5O85 - chains A and B; structure by X-ray diffraction, 3.40 A resolution.

Chain A:
Name: General transcription factor IIH subunit 3
From: Homo sapiens
UniProt: Q13889 (TF2H3_HUMAN); numbering as in UniProt (aligned over 1-308)
Amino-acid sequence (308 residues; numbered 1 to 308; the number before each row is that of its first residue):
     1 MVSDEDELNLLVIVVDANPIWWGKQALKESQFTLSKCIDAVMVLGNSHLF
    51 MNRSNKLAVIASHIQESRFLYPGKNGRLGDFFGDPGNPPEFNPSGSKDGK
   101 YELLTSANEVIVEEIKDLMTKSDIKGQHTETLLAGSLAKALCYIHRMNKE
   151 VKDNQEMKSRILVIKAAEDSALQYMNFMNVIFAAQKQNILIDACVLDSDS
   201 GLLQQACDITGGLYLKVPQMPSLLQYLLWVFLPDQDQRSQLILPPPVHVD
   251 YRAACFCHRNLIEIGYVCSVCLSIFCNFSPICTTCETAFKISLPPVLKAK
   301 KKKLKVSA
Not modelled in the structure: 1-7, 73-104, 152-155, 234-308
UniProt features mapped onto this chain:
  - zinc finger: Cys268 to Cys285 (C4-type)

Chain B:
Name: General transcription factor IIH subunit 2
From: Homo sapiens
UniProt: Q13888 (TF2H2_HUMAN); residue numbers follow UniProt; this construct covers 1-395
Amino-acid sequence (395 residues; each row starts with the number of its first residue):
     1 MDEEPERTKRWEGGYERTWEILKEDESGSLKATIEDILFKAKRKRVFEHH
    51 GQVRLGMMRHLYVVVDGSRTMEDQDLKPNRLTCTLKLLEYFVEEYFDQNP
   101 ISQIGIIVTKSKRAEKLTELSGNPRKHITSLKKAVDMTCHGEPSLYNSLS
   151 IAMQTLKHMPGHTSREVLIIFSSLTTCDPSNIYDLIKTLKAAKIRVSVIG
   201 LSAEVRVCTVLARETGGTYHVILDESHYKELLTHHVSPPPASSSSECSLI
   251 RMGFPQHTIASLSDQDAKPSFSMAHLDGNTEPGLTLGGYFCPQCRAKYCE
   301 LPVECKICGLTLVSAPHLARSYHHLFPLDAFQEIPLEEYNGERFCYGCQG
   351 ELKDQHVYVCAVCQNVFCVDCDVFVHDSLHSCPGCIHKIPAPSGV
Not modelled in the structure: 1-327, 339-342, 352-358, 388-395
Sequence notes: engineered mutation Ser381 (Cys in Q13888)
Bound ions: Zn2+ site 1: Cys345, Cys348, Cys368, Cys371; Zn2+ site 2: Cys360, Cys363, Cys382, Cys385
UniProt features mapped onto this chain:
  - zinc finger: Cys291 to Cys308 (C4-type)
  - modified residue: Tyr95 (Phosphotyrosine)
  - mutagenesis: Cys291 (C291A: Reconstituted TFIIH complex lacks p62 and has no transcriptional activity), Cys308 (C308A: Reconstituted TFIIH complex lacks p62 and has no transcriptional activity), Cys345 (C345A: No effect on the transcriptional activity of the reconstituted TFIIH complex), Cys360 (C360A: No effect on the transcriptional activity of the reconstituted TFIIH complex), Cys363 (C363A: No effect on the transcriptional activity of the reconstituted TFIIH complex), His376 (H376A: No effect on the transcriptional activity of the reconstituted TFIIH complex), His380 (H380A: No effect on the transcriptional activity of the reconstituted TFIIH complex), Cys382 (C382A: No effect on the transcriptional activity of the reconstituted TFIIH complex)

How chain A and chain B interact:
Residue-residue contacts - 26 pairs, chain A then chain B:
  Gln65(A) with His387(B)
  Glu66(A) with His387(B)
  Ser67(A) with His387(B), hydrogen bond
  Phe69(A) with Gly347(B); Gln349(B)
  Leu132(A) with His387(B)
  Gly135(A) with Ile386(B); His387(B)
  Lys139(A) with Tyr346(B); Gly347(B)
  Leu141(A) with Phe374(B), hydrophobic; Leu379(B), hydrophobic
  Cys142(A) with Gly347(B); Cys348(B), hydrogen bond (side chain-backbone); Cys371(B), hydrophobic
  Tyr143(A) with Cys348(B)
  His145(A) with Asp370(B); Phe374(B)
  Arg146(A) with Cys348(B); Gly350(B); Asp370(B)
  Lys149(A) with Asp370(B), salt bridge
  Asn179(A) with Leu379(B); Ser381(B)
  Ala183(A) with Leu379(B), hydrophobic
  Lys186(A) with Ser378(B)
Interface residues without a listed pair, chain A (22 interface residues in all): Ala134, Ala138, Gln173, Asn176, Val180, Gln187
Interface residues without a listed pair, chain B (16 interface residues in all): Asp377, His380, Pro383
From the paper, about this interface:
  - interface residues, chain A: Phe69(A), Leu141(A), Ala183(A)
  - hot spots on chain A (mutagenesis) - R146E: abolished binding to General transcription factor IIH subunit 2 (chain B)
  - interface residues, chain B: Phe374(B), Leu379(B), Pro383(B)
  - hot spots on chain B (mutagenesis) - F374E: abolished binding to General transcription factor IIH subunit 3 (chain A)

In short:
22 residues of chain A face 16 of chain B across their interface; the contacts include 2 hydrogen bonds and 1
salt bridge. Among the polar pairs are Lys149(A)-Asp370(B), Ser67(A)-His387(B) and Cys142(A)-Cys348(B). The
paper reports that R146E of chain A abolishes binding to General transcription factor IIH subunit 2 (chain B);
interface residues Phe69(A), Leu141(A) and Phe374(B) among others.
Here chain A is General transcription factor IIH subunit 3 and chain B is General transcription factor IIH
subunit 2, both from Homo sapiens. Entry 5O85 (p34-p44 complex) was determined by X-ray diffraction (same
publication as 5NUS and 5OBZ).
